1MXF - chains B and C of the 4 polymer chains in the assembly; structure by X-ray diffraction, 2.30 A resolution.

Chain B (and C):
Name: Pteridine reductase 2
Source organism: Trypanosoma cruzi
Notes: fragment: pteridine reductase; chain C of this document is another copy of the same molecule, construct and numbering; everything in this record applies to it too
Reference sequence: Q8I814 (Q8I814_TRYCR); residues 1-276 here = UniProt positions 1-276
Amino-acid sequence (276 residues; each row starts with the number of its first residue):
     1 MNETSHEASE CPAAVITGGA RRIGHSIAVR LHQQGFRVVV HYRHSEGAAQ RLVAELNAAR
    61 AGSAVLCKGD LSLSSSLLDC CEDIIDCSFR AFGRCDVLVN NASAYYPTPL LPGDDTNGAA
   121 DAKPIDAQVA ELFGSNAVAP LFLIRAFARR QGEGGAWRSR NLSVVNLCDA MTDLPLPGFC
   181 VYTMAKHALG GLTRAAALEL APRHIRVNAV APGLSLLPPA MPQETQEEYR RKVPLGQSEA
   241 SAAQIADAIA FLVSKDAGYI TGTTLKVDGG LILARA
Disordered / not traced: 1-10, 113-122, 152-160
Modified residues: Mse-171 (selenomethionine; parent Met); Mse-184 (selenomethionine; parent Met); Mse-221 (selenomethionine; parent Met)
Ligand contacts:
  - methotrexate (MTX): Arg-22, Ser-103, Ala-104, Tyr-105, Pro-107, Asp-169, Leu-176, Phe-179, Tyr-182, Gly-213, Leu-214, Leu-216, Leu-217, Pro-218, Mse-221, Thr-225, Tyr-229
  - NADPH (NDP; NADPH dihydro-nicotinamide-adenine-dinucleotide phosphate): Gly-18, Arg-21, Arg-22, Ile-23, His-41, Tyr-42, Arg-43, His-44, Ser-45, Gly-69, Asp-70, Leu-71, Ser-72, Asn-101, Ala-102, Ser-103, Ala-104, Glu-131, Ser-135, Asn-136, Leu-167, Cys-168, Asp-169, Tyr-182, Lys-186, Pro-212, Gly-213, Leu-214, Ser-215, Leu-216

Interface between chain B and chain C:
Residue-residue contacts - 19 pairs, chain B then chain C:
  Mse-171(B) / Arg-275(C)
  Leu-174(B) / Ile-272(C)
  Leu-174(B) / Leu-273(C)
  Leu-174(B) / Arg-275(C)  hydrogen bond (backbone-side chain)
  Pro-175(B) / Arg-275(C)
  Leu-176(B) / Arg-275(C)
  Lys-232(B) / Ala-276(C)
  Ile-272(B) / Leu-174(C)
  Leu-273(B) / Leu-174(C)
  Ala-274(B) / Leu-174(C)
  Ala-274(B) / Ala-276(C)
  Arg-275(B) / Mse-171(C)  hydrogen bond (side chain-backbone)
  Arg-275(B) / Leu-174(C)  hydrogen bond (side chain-backbone)
  Arg-275(B) / Leu-176(C)
  Arg-275(B) / Ala-276(C)
  Ala-276(B) / Lys-232(C)
  Ala-276(B) / Ala-274(C)
  Ala-276(B) / Arg-275(C)
  Ala-276(B) / Ala-276(C)  hydrophobic
Interface residues without a listed pair, chain C (10 interface residues in all): Pro-175

In short:
Chain B and chain C each contribute 10 residues to their interface; the contacts include 3 hydrogen bonds.
Among the polar pairs are Leu-174(B)/Arg-275(C) and Arg-275(B)/Mse-171(C). Bound to chain B: NADPH and
methotrexate.
Both chains are Pteridine reductase 2 (Trypanosoma cruzi). Entry 1MXF (Crystal Structure of Inhibitor Complex
of Putative Pteridine Reductase 2 (PTR2) from Trypanosoma cruzi) was determined by X-ray diffraction,
deposited together with 1MXH.
